Entry 7C8H (X-ray diffraction, 2.50 A resolution); this record covers chains A and F of the 8 polymer chains in the assembly.

[Chain A (and F)]
Molecule: Xylulose-5-phosphate/fructose-6-phosphate phosphoketolase
Source organism: Bifidobacterium longum
Notes: EC 4.1.2.22; chain F of this document is another copy of the same molecule, construct and numbering; everything in this record applies to it too
UniProtKB: Q6R2Q7 (Q6R2Q7_BIFLN); numbering as in UniProt (aligned over 1-825)
Sequence (831 residues; numbered 1 to 831; the number before each row is that of its first residue):
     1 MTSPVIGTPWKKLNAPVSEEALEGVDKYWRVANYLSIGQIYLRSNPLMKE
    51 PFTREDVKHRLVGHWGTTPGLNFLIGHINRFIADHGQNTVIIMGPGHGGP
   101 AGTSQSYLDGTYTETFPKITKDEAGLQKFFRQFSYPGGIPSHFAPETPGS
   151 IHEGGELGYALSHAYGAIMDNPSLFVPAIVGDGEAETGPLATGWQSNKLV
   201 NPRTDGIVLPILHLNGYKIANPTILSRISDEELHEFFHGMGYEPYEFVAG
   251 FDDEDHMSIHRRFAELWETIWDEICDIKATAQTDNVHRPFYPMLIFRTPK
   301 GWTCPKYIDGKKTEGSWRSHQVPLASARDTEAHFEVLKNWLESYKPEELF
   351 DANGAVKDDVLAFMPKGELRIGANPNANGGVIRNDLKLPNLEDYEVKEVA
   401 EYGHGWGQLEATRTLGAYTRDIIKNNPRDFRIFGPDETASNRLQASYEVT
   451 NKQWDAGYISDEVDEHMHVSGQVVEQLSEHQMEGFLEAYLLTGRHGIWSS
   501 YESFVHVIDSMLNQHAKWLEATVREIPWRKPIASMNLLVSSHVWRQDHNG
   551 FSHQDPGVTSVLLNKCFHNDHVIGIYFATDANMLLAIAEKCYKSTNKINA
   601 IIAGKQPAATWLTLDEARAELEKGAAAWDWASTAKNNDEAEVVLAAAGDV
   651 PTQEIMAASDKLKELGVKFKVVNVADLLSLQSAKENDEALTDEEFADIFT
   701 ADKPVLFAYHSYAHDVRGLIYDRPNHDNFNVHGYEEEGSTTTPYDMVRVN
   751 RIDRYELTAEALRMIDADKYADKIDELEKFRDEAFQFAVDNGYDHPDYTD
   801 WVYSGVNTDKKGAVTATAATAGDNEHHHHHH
Disordered / not traced: 1, 809-831
Construct notes: expression tag (826-831)
Ion coordination: Ca2+: D182, N215, Y217 (together with thiamine diphosphate)
Residues lining bound ligands:
  - (2S)-2-hydroxybutanedioic acid (LMR), molecule 1: H64, I219, H320, Q321
  - (2S)-2-hydroxybutanedioic acid (LMR), molecule 2: S440, Y501, H548, N549, H553, K605
  - thiamine diphosphate (TPP), molecule 1: T67, P95, H97, G155, E156, L157, G181, D182, G183, E184, H213, N215, Y217, K218, I219, T223, K300, H320
  - thiamine diphosphate (TPP), molecule 2: P435, D436, E437, L477, E479, Y501, F504, V507, H553

[How chain A and chain F interact]
Pairs across the interface (26; chain A residue first):
  R203(A) with S460(F), hydrogen bond; D461(F), salt bridge; E462(F)
  T283(A) with I459(F); S460(F)
  D284(A) with I459(F)
  N285(A) with I459(F), hydrogen bond (backbone-backbone); S460(F)
  V286(A) with Y458(F); I459(F); S460(F)
  H287(A) with Y458(F)
  Y458(A) with V286(F); H287(F)
  I459(A) with T283(F); D284(F); N285(F), hydrogen bond (backbone-backbone); V286(F), hydrogen bond (backbone-backbone)
  S460(A) with R203(F), hydrogen bond; T283(F); N285(F); V286(F)
  D461(A) with R203(F), salt bridge; H468(F), salt bridge
  E462(A) with R203(F), salt bridge
  H468(A) with D461(F), salt bridge
Interface residues without a listed pair, chain A (13 interface residues in all): Q282
Interface residues without a listed pair, chain F (13 interface residues in all): Q282

[Overview]
The chain A/chain F interface involves 13 residues from each chain; the contacts include 5 hydrogen bonds and
5 salt bridges. Polar contacts include R203(A)-D461(F), D461(A)-H468(F) and E462(A)-R203(F). Bound to chain A:
thiamine diphosphate and (2S)-2-hydroxybutanedioic acid. D182(A), N215(A) and Y217(A) coordinate Ca2+.
Chain A and chain F are both Xylulose-5-phosphate/fructose-6-phosphate phosphoketolase (Bifidobacterium
longum); the structure, Ambient temperature structure of Bifidobacterium longum phosphoketolase with thiamine
diphosphate, was determined by X-ray diffraction, deposited together with 7C8I.
